9E9B - chain A; structure by X-ray diffraction, 2.61 A resolution.

Chain A:
Protein: 2-succinyl-5-enolpyruvyl-6-hydroxy-3-cyclohexene-1-carboxylate synthase
From: Listeria monocytogenes 10403S
Notes: EC 2.2.1.9
UniProtKB: A0A0H3GD77 (A0A0H3GD77_LISM4); numbering as in UniProt (aligned over 1-580)
Chain sequence (583 residues; row label = number of the first residue in the row; numbers below 1 keep their minus sign (Gly-2 is residue -2)):
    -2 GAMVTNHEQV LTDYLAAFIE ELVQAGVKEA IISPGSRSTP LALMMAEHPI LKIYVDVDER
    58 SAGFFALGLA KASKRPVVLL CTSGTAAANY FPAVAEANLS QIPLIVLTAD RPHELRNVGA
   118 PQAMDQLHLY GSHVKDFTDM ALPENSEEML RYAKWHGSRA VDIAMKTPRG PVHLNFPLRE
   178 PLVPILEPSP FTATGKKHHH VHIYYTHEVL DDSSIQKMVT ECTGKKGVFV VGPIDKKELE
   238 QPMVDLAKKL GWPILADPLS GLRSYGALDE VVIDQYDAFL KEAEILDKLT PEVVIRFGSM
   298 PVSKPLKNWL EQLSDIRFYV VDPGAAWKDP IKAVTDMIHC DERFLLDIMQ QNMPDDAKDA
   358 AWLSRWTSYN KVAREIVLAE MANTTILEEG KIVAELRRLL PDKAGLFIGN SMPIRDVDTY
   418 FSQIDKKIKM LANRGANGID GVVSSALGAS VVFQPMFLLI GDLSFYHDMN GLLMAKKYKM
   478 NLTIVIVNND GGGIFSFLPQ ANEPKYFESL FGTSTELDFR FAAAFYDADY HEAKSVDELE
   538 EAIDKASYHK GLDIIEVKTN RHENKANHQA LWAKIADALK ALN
Disordered / not traced: -2 to 1
Differences from the reference sequence: expression tag (-2 to 0); engineered mutation Val1 (Met in A0A0H3GD77)
Metal / ion sites: Mg2+: Asp459, Asn486, Gly488 (together with thiamine diphosphate)
Small-molecule neighbours: thiamine diphosphate (TPP): Pro31, Gly32, Glu56, Thr79, Thr82, Ala83, Asn86, Gln119, Glu386, Ser408, Met409, Pro410, Asn434, Gly435, Ile436, Asp437, Gly458, Asp459, Leu460, Ser461, His464, Asn486, Gly488, Gly489, Gly490, Ile491, Phe492
What the authors report for this chain:
  - binding site for thiamine diphosphate: Glu56, Gln119, Ser408, Met409, Asn434, Ile436, Asp459, Leu460, Ser461, Asn486, Ile491
  - catalytic residues: Glu56 (proposed by the authors, not directly observed)
  - conformationally variable residues (order/disorder transition): Asp487 to Thr512, Thr556 to Asn580
  - catalytic residues: Arg412, Arg431 (citing earlier work)

Summary:
Chain A binds thiamine diphosphate. The Mg2+ site is built by Asp459, Asn486 and Gly488. From the paper:
catalytic residues Glu56, Arg412 and Arg431; a binding site for thiamine diphosphate at Glu56, Gln119 and
Ser408 among others.
Chain A is 2-succinyl-5-enolpyruvyl-6-hydroxy-3-cyclohexene-1-carboxylate synthase (Listeria monocytogenes
10403S); the structure, Crystal structure of L. monocytogenes MenD with Mg2+ and ThDP bound, was determined by
X-ray diffraction (same publication as 9MNN).
